3OBX - chains A and B; structure by X-ray diffraction, 1.60 A resolution.

# Chain A
Molecule: Tumor susceptibility gene 101 protein
Organism: Homo sapiens
Notes: fragment: N-terminal UEV domain to 145); engineered mutation(s): 43VFNDGS48 -> GTG
Reference sequence: Q99816 (TS101_HUMAN); residue numbers follow UniProt; this construct covers 2-44, 48-145
Amino-acid sequence (146 residues; each row starts with the number of its first residue; note: 3 numbers in that range are skipped by the numbering (no residue carries them; nothing is unmodelled there); numbers below 1 keep their minus sign (Gly-3 is residue -3)):
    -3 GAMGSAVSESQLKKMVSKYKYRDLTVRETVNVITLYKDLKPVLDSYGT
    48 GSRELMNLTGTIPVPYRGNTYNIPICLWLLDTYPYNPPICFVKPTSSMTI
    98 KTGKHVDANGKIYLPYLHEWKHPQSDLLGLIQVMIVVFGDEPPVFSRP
Unresolved in the structure: -3 to 2
Sequence notes: expression tag (-3 to 1)
Curated features (UniProtKB/Swiss-Prot):
  - modified residue: Ala2 (N-acetylalanine)
  - mutagenesis: Tyr63 (Y63A: Reduces interaction with HIV-1 p6; impairs HIV-1 budding), Phe88 (F88A: Reduces interaction with ubiquitin; no effect on in interaction with HIV-1 p6), Val89 (V89A: No change in interaction with p6; no effect on HIV-1 budding), Met95 (M95A: Reduces interaction with VPS37B and HIV-1 p6; abolishes interaction with PDCD6IP; impairs HIV-1 budding; inhibits down-regulation of EGFR. Abolishes MGRN1-binding ...), Val141 (V141A: Reduces interaction with HIV-1 p6)
From the paper describing this entry:
  - mutagenesis - S143A: unchanged binding to Gag polyprotein (chain B)

# Chain B
Molecule: Gag polyprotein
Notes: fragment: HIV-1 Gag PTAP motif (5-13)
Reference sequence: Q72497 (Q72497_9HIV1); residues 5-13 here correspond to UniProt positions 453-461 (UniProt number = residue number + 448)
Amino-acid sequence (9 residues; numbered 5 to 13; the number before each row is that of its first residue):
     5 PEATAPPEE
Sequence notes: engineered mutation Ala7 (Pro455 in Q72497)

# Interface between chain A and chain B
Residue-residue contacts (30):
  Asp34(A) with Pro5(B)
  Thr58(A) with Ala7(B)
  Tyr63(A) with Pro10(B), hydrophobic; Glu13(B), hydrogen bond
  Arg64(A) with Glu13(B), salt bridge
  Tyr68(A) with Thr8(B); Ala9(B); Pro10(B), hydrophobic; Pro11(B)
  Asn69(A) with Glu6(B), hydrogen bond (side chain-backbone); Ala7(B); Thr8(B), hydrogen bond (backbone-side chain)
  Ile70(A) with Thr8(B)
  Pro71(A) with Ala7(B), hydrophobic
  Thr92(A) with Ala7(B)
  Met95(A) with Ala7(B); Thr8(B); Ala9(B)
  Thr96(A) with Glu12(B)
  Pro139(A) with Pro10(B), hydrophobic
  Val141(A) with Ala9(B); Pro10(B)
  Phe142(A) with Ala9(B); Pro10(B); Pro11(B); Glu12(B); Glu13(B)
  Ser143(A) with Ala9(B); Pro10(B), hydrogen bond (backbone-backbone); Glu12(B)
Also at the interface, not in a pair above, chain A (17 interface residues in all): Thr67, Pro145
The authors on this interface:
  - specific contacts: Tyr63(A)-Pro10(B) (hydrophobic contact), Asn69(A)-Thr8(B), Met95(A)-Ala9(B) (hydrophobic contact), Pro11(B)-Tyr68(A)
  - hot spots on chain A (mutagenesis) - Y63A: decreased binding to Gag polyprotein (chain B)
  - hot spots on chain A (mutagenesis) - M95A: abolished binding to Gag polyprotein (chain B)
  - hot spots on chain B (mutagenesis) - A9G, A9M, P10A: abolished binding to Tumor susceptibility gene 101 protein (chain A)

# In short
17 residues of chain A and 9 residues of chain B are in contact, with 4 hydrogen bonds and 1 salt bridge.
Polar contacts include Arg64(A)-Glu13(B), Tyr63(A)-Glu13(B) and Asn69(A)-Glu6(B). The paper describes
hydrophobic contacts between Tyr63(A) and Pro10(B) and Met95(A) and Ala9(B); contacts between Asn69(A) and
Thr8(B) and Pro11(B) and Tyr68(A). The paper reports that A9G, A9M and P10A of chain B abolish binding to
Tumor susceptibility gene 101 protein (chain A); Y63A of chain A reduces binding to Gag polyprotein (chain B);
6 substitutions were tested in all.
Here chain A is Tumor susceptibility gene 101 protein (Homo sapiens) and chain B is Gag polyprotein. Entry
3OBX (Crystal structure of the Tsg101 UEV domain in complex with a HIV-1 Gag P7A mutant peptide) was
determined by X-ray diffraction (same publication as 3OBQ, 3OBS and 3OBU).
